Entry 4B5I (X-ray diffraction, 2.56 A resolution); this record covers chains A and X of the 4 polymer chains in the assembly.

Chain A:
Name: Putative exodeoxyribonuclease
Source organism: Neisseria meningitidis
Notes: EC 3.1.11.2
Reference sequence: C9X331 (C9X331_NEIM8); residues 1-259 here = UniProt positions 1-259
Chain sequence (259 residues; row label = number of the first residue in the row):
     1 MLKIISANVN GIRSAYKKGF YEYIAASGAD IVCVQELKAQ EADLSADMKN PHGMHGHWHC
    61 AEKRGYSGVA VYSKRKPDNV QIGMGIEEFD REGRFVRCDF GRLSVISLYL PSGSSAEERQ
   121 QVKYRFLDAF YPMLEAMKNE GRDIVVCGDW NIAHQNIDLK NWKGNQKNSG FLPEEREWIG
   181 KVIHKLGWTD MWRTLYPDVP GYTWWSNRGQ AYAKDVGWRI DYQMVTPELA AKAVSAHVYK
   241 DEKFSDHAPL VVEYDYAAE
Unresolved in the structure: 257-259
Sequence notes: conflict Gly-101 (Asp in C9X331)
Bound ions: Mn2+: Glu-36 (shared with 1 residue of chain U; 3DR_36(X) of chain X)

Chain X:
Molecule: 6-nt DNA strand
Sequence (6 nucleotides; numbered 36 to 41; the number before each row is that of its first residue):
    36 XCATCG
Modified / non-standard residues: 3DR (1',2'-dideoxyribofuranose-5'-phosphate) at position 36
Bound ions: Mn2+: 3DR_36 (shared with Glu-36(A) of chain A; 1 residue of chain U)

Interface between chain A and chain X:
Residue-residue contacts - 31 pairs, chain A then chain X:
  Glu-36(A) with 3DR_36(X), phosphate contact
  Tyr-109(A) with 3DR_36(X), hydrogen bond to the phosphate
  Ser-112(A) with 3DR_36(X), hydrogen bond to the sugar
  Ser-114(A) with 3DR_36(X), phosphate contact; DC37(X), phosphate contact
  Asp-149(A) with 3DR_36(X), phosphate contact
  Asn-151(A) with 3DR_36(X), hydrogen bond to the phosphate
  Asn-161(A) with DA38(X), phosphate contact; DT39(X), base contact
  Asn-165(A) with DC37(X), sugar contact; DA38(X), phosphate contact
  Asn-168(A) with DC37(X), sugar contact
  Ser-169(A) with 3DR_36(X), sugar contact
  Trp-204(A) with 3DR_36(X), sugar contact; DC37(X), phosphate contact
  Ser-206(A) with DA38(X), sugar contact
  Arg-208(A) with DC37(X), hydrogen bond to the base; DA38(X), sugar contact
  Gly-209(A) with DA38(X), phosphate contact; DT39(X), sugar contact
  Gln-210(A) with DA38(X), phosphate contact; DT39(X), hydrogen bond to the phosphate
  Ala-211(A) with DA38(X), sugar contact; DT39(X), phosphate contact
  Lys-214(A) with DT39(X), salt bridge to the phosphate
  Val-216(A) with DA38(X), phosphate contact; DT39(X), phosphate contact
  Trp-218(A) with DC37(X), sugar contact; DA38(X), hydrogen bond to the phosphate
  Ile-220(A) with 3DR_36(X), phosphate contact
  His-247(A) with 3DR_36(X), salt bridge to the phosphate
Also at the interface, not in a pair above, chain A (24 interface residues in all): Asn-8, Gly-170, Asp-246

In short:
24 residues of chain A and 4 residues of chain X are in contact; the contacts include 6 hydrogen bonds and 2
salt bridges. Among the polar pairs are Arg-208(A)/DC37(X), Ser-112(A)/3DR_36(X) and Tyr-109(A)/3DR_36(X).
Glu-36(A) and 3DR_36(X) form the Mn2+ site.
Chain A is Putative exodeoxyribonuclease (Neisseria meningitidis) and chain X is a 6-nt DNA strand; the
structure, Product complex of Neisseria AP endonuclease in presence of metal ions, was determined by X-ray
diffraction (same publication as 4B5F, 4B5G, 4B5H, 4B5J and 4B5M).
